PDB entry 3DOE | X-ray diffraction, 2.25 A resolution | chains A and B

[Chain A]
Protein: ADP-ribosylation factor-like protein 2
From: Homo sapiens
UniProt: P36404 (ARL2_HUMAN); numbering as in UniProt (aligned over 1-184)
Sequence (192 residues; each row starts with the number of its first residue):
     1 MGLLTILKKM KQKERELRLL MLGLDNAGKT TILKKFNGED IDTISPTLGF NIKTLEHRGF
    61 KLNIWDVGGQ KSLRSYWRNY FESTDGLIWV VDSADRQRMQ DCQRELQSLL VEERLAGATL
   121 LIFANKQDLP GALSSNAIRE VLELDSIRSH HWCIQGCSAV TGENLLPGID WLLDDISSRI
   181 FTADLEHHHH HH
Not modelled in the structure: 1, 191-192
Sequence notes: expression tag (185-192)
Residues lining bound ligands:
  - GTP (guanosine-5'-triphosphate): Leu24, Asp25, Asn26, Ala27, Gly28, Lys29, Thr30, Thr31, Ile44, Ser45, Pro46, Thr47, Asp66, Val67, Gly68, Gly69, Gln70, Asn125, Lys126, Asp128, Leu129, Ser158, Ala159, Val160
  - Mg2+ (MG): Thr30, Ser45, Thr47, Asp66
Swiss-Prot annotation at these positions:
  - binding site (GTP): Gly23 to Thr30, Asp66 to Gln70, Asn125 to Asp128
  - modified residue: Ser45 (Phosphoserine)
  - lipidation: Gly2 (N-myristoyl glycine)
  - cross-link: Lys71 (Glycyl lysine isopeptide (Lys-Gly) (interchain with G-Cter in ubiquitin))
  - natural variant: Arg15 (R15L: In MRCS1)
  - mutagenesis: Leu3 (L3A: Reduces interaction with ARL2BP; L3D: Reduces interaction with ARL2BP), Leu4 (L4A: Does not reduce interaction with ARL2BP; L4D: Reduces interaction with ARL2BP), Ile6 (I6R: Reduces interaction with ARL2BP), Leu7 (L7A: Does not reduce interaction with ARL2BP; L7D: Reduces interaction with ARL2BP), Thr30 (T30N: Does not inhibit the interaction with TBCD and rescues the TBCD-induced microtubule destruction. Reduces interaction with ARL2BP. Inhibits accumulation of STAT3 in the nucleus), Thr47 (T47A: Does not inhibit the interaction with TBCD and rescues the TBCD-induced microtubule destruction), Phe50 (F50A: Reduces interaction with ARL2BP. Inhibits the interaction with TBCD and rescues the TBCD-induced microtubule destruction), Gln70 (Q70L: Induces cell cycle arrest, reduces ability to form microtubules and centrosome fragmentation. Inhibits the interaction with TBCD and does not rescue the TBCD-induced microtubule destruction ...), Tyr76 (Y76A: Does not reduce interaction with ARL2BP), Tyr80 (Y80A: Reduces interaction with ARL2BP)

[Chain B]
Protein: ADP-ribosylation factor-like protein 2-binding protein
From: Homo sapiens
UniProt: Q9Y2Y0 (AR2BP_HUMAN); numbering as in UniProt (aligned over 1-163)
Sequence (165 residues; row label = number of the first residue in the row; numbers below 1 keep their minus sign (Gly-1 is residue -1)):
    -1 GSMDALEGES FALSFSSASD AEFDAVVGYL EDIIMDDEFQ LLQRNFMDKY YLEFEDTEEN
    59 KLIYTPIFNE YISLVEKYIE EQLLQRIPEF NMAAFTTTLQ HHKDEVAGDI FDMLLTFTDF
   119 LAFKEMFLDY RAEKEGRGLD LSSGLVVTSL CKSSSLPASQ NNLRH
Not modelled in the structure: -1 to 18, 103-104, 135-163
Sequence notes: expression tag (-1 to 0)
Swiss-Prot annotation at these positions:
  - natural variant: Met45 (M45R: In RP82)
  - mutagenesis: Glu56 (E56A: Decreases interaction with ARL2), Glu57 (E57A: Decreases interaction with ARL2), Leu60 (L60A: Decreases interaction with ARL2), Glu74 (E74A: Decreases interaction with ARL2), Tyr76 (Y76A: Decreases interaction with ARL2), Phe109 (F109A: Decreases interaction with ARL2), Asp110 (D110A: Decreases interaction with ARL2), Met111 (M111A: Does not decrease interaction with ARL2), Leu112 (L112A: Decreases interaction with ARL2), Phe115 (F115A: Decreases interaction with ARL2)

[Chain A / chain B interface]
Contacting residue pairs - 47 pairs, chain A then chain B:
  Gly2(A) with Glu74(B)
  Leu3(A) with Glu74(B), hydrogen bond (backbone-side chain); Ile77(B), hydrophobic; Met90(B), hydrophobic; Phe93(B), hydrophobic; Thr94(B); Leu97(B), hydrophobic
  Leu4(A) with Ile70(B); Val73(B), hydrophobic; Glu74(B); Leu112(B); Phe115(B), hydrophobic; Thr116(B)
  Ile6(A) with Thr94(B); Gln98(B)
  Leu7(A) with Phe109(B); Leu112(B), hydrophobic; Leu113(B)
  Lys8(A) with Leu113(B); Thr116(B), hydrogen bond (side chain-backbone)
  Met10(A) with Leu97(B); Asp102(B)
  Lys11(A) with Phe109(B), hydrogen bond (side chain-backbone); Asp110(B), salt bridge; Leu113(B)
  Lys34(A) with Glu56(B), salt bridge
  Thr47(A) with Glu57(B)
  Leu48(A) with Glu57(B), hydrogen bond (backbone-side chain); Leu60(B)
  Gly49(A) with Glu57(B), hydrogen bond (backbone-side chain); Asn58(B); Leu60(B)
  Phe50(A) with Glu57(B); Asn58(B), hydrogen bond (backbone-backbone); Lys59(B); Leu60(B), hydrophobic; Thr63(B); Phe118(B), hydrophobic
  Asn51(A) with Glu57(B)
  Ile52(A) with Asn58(B); Phe118(B), hydrophobic; Leu119(B), hydrophobic
  Lys53(A) with Glu56(B), salt bridge
  Leu73(A) with Leu60(B), hydrophobic
  Asn79(A) with Thr63(B)
  Tyr80(A) with Leu60(B), hydrogen bond (side chain-backbone); Thr63(B), hydrogen bond
Other interface residues (no listed pair), chain A (23 interface residues in all): Thr5, Trp65, Val67, Tyr76
Other interface residues (no listed pair), chain B (25 interface residues in all): Leu28

[In short]
23 residues of chain A face 25 of chain B across their interface, with 8 hydrogen bonds and 3 salt bridges.
Among the polar pairs are Lys11(A)-Asp110(B), Lys34(A)-Glu56(B) and Lys53(A)-Glu56(B). Chain A binds GTP and
Mg2+.
Chain A is ADP-ribosylation factor-like protein 2 and chain B is ADP-ribosylation factor-like protein
2-binding protein, both from Homo sapiens; the structure, Complex of ARL2 and BART, Crystal Form 1, was
determined by X-ray diffraction (same publication as 3DOF).
